PDB entry 1NQF | X-ray diffraction, 2.70 A resolution | chain A

[Chain A]
Molecule: Vitamin B12 receptor
From: Escherichia coli
UniProtKB: P06129 (BTUB_ECOLI); residues 1-594 here correspond to UniProt positions 21-614 (UniProt number = residue number + 20)
Chain sequence (594 residues; row label = number of the first residue in the row):
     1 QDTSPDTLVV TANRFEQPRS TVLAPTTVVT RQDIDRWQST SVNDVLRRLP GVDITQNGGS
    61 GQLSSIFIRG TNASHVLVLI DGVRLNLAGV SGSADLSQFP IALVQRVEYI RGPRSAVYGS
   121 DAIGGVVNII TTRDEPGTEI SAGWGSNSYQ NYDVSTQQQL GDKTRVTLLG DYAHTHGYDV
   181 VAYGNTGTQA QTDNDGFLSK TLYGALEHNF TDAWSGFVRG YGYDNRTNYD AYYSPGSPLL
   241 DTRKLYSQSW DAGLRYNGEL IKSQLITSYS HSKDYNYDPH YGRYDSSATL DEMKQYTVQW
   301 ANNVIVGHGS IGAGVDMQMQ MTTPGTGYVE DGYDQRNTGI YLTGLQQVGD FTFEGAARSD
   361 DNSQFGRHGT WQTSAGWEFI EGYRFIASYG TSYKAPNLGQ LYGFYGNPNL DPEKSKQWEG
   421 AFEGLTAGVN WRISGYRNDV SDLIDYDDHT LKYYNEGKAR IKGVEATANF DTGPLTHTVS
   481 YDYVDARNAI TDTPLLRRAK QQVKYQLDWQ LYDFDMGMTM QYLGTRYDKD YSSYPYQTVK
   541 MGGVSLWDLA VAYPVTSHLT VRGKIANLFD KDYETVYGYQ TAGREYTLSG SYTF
Not modelled in the structure: 1-6, 177-195, 229-240, 278-287, 328-330
Sequence notes: engineered mutation Mse293 (Met313 in P06129), Mse317 (Trp337 in P06129), Mse319 (Lys339 in P06129), Mse321 (Thr341 in P06129), Mse516 (Trp536 in P06129), Mse518 (Ile538 in P06129), Mse520 (Tyr540 in P06129), Mse541 (Met561 in P06129)
Modified positions: Mse293, Mse317, Mse319, Mse321, Mse516, Mse518, Mse520, Mse541 (selenomethionine; parent Met)
Ion coordination: Mg2+ near His176 (its only coordinating residue here)
Swiss-Prot annotation at these positions:
  - motif: Asp6 to Asn13 (TonB box), Tyr577 to Phe594 (TonB C-terminal box)
  - binding site (cyanocob(III)alamin): Leu63, Ser65, Asn72, Val90, Ser91, Ala231, Thr289, Arg497, Tyr531
  - binding site (Ca(2+)): Asp179, Gln191, Asp193, Asp195, Tyr229, Asp230, Asp241

[In short]
Curated annotation (UniProt) lists 9 cyanocob(III)alamin-binding residues and 7 Ca2+-binding residues.
Chain A is Vitamin B12 receptor (Escherichia coli); the structure, Outer membrane cobalamin transporter (btub)
from E. coli, methionine substiution construct for se-met sad phasing, was determined by X-ray diffraction
(same publication as 1NQE, 1NQG and 1NQH).
